6XKT - chains P and Q of the 6 polymer chains in the assembly; structure by electron microscopy, 3.75 A resolution.

# Chain P
Name: Cytochrome b
From: Rhodobacter capsulatus (strain ATCC BAA-309 / NBRC 16581 / SB1003)
Reference sequence: D5ANZ3 (CYB_RHOCB); residues 1-437 here = UniProt positions 1-437
Sequence (437 residues; each row starts with the number of its first residue):
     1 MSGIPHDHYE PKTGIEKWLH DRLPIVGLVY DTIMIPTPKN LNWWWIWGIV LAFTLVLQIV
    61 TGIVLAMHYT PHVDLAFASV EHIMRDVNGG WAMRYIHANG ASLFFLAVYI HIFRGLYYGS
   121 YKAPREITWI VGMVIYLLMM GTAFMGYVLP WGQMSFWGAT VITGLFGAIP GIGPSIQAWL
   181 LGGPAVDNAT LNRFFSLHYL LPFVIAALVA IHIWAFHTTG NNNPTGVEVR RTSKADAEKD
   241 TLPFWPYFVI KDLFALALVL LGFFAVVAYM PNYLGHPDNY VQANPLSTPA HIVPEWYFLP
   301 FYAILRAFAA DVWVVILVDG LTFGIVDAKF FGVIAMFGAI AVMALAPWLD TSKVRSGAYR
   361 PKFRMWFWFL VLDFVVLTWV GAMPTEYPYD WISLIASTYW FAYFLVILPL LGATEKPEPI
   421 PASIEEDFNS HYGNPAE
Disordered / not traced: 1, 233-236, 429-437
UniProt features mapped onto this chain:
  - binding site (heme b): His97, His111, His198, His212
  - mutagenesis: Phe144 (F144L/S: Loss of binding affinity for ubiquinone and ubiquinol)
Ion coordination: heme c Fe site 1: His97, His198; heme c Fe site 2: His111, His212
Small-molecule neighbours:
  - heme c (HEC), molecule 1: Trp45, Gly48, Ile49, Leu51, Ala52, Phe104, His111, Ile112, Arg114, Ser120, Arg125, Thr128, Trp129, Gly132, Met133, Ile135, Tyr136, Val209, His212, Phe216, Thr219, Gly220, Asn221, Asn222
  - heme c (HEC), molecule 2: Leu55, Gln58, Ile59, Gly62, Ile63, Leu65, Ala66, Tyr69, Arg94, His97, Ala98, Ala101, Phe104, Met139, Thr142, Ala143, Gly146, Tyr147, Leu149, Pro150, Phe195, His198, Tyr199, Pro202, Ile205, Asn279, Tyr297

# Chain Q
Name: Cytochrome c1
From: Rhodobacter capsulatus (strain ATCC BAA-309 / NBRC 16581 / SB1003)
Reference sequence: D5ANZ4 (CY1_RHOCB); residues -20 to 258 here correspond to UniProt positions 1-279 (UniProt number = residue number + 21)
Sequence (279 residues; row label = number of the first residue in the row; numbers below 1 keep their minus sign (Met-20 is residue -20)):
   -20 MKKLLISAVS ALVLGSGAAF ANSNVPDHAF SFEGIFGKYD QAQLRRGFQV YNEVCSACHG
    40 MKFVPIRTLA DDGGPQLDPT FVREYAAGLD TIIDKDSGEE RDRKETDMFP TRVGDGMGPD
   100 LSVMAKARAG FSGPAGSGMN QLFKGMGGPE YIYNYVIGFE ENPECAPEGI DGYYYNKTFQ
   160 IGGVPDTCKD AAGVKITHGS WARMPPPLVD DQVTYEDGTP ATVDQMAQDV SAFLMWAAEP
   220 KLVARKQMGL VAMVMLGLLS VMLYLTNKRL WAPYKGHKA
Disordered / not traced: -20 to 4, 108-125, 258
UniProt features mapped onto this chain:
  - binding site (heme c): Cys34, Cys37, His38, Met183
Glycans and other covalent adducts: heme c (HEC) linked to Cys34, Cys37
Ion coordination: heme c Fe: His38, Met183
Small-molecule neighbours: heme c (HEC): Val33, His38, Gly95, Met96, Gly97, Pro98, Leu100, Met103, Arg107, Tyr130, Ile131, Tyr134, Val135, Phe158, Ala181, Arg182, Met183, Pro184, Pro186, Leu187, Val209

# Chain P / chain Q interface
Residue-residue contacts - 43 pairs, chain P then chain Q:
  Phe77(P) - Phe42(Q)  hydrophobic
  Glu81(P) - Phe42(Q)
  Arg85(P) - Phe42(Q)  hydrogen bond (side chain-backbone)
  Arg85(P) - Val43(Q)
  Arg85(P) - Ser101(Q)
  Arg85(P) - Ala216(Q)  hydrogen bond (side chain-backbone)
  Arg85(P) - Ala217(Q)
  Arg85(P) - Lys220(Q)  hydrogen bond (backbone-side chain)
  Asp86(P) - Arg46(Q)  salt bridge
  Trp91(P) - Lys220(Q)
  Trp91(P) - Arg224(Q)
  Tyr95(P) - Lys105(Q)
  Tyr95(P) - Glu218(Q)  hydrogen bond
  Leu242(P) - Tyr253(Q)
  Pro246(P) - Leu249(Q)  hydrophobic
  Tyr247(P) - Trp250(Q)
  Phe248(P) - Trp250(Q)  hydrophobic
  Ile250(P) - Leu242(Q)
  Lys251(P) - Asn246(Q)
  Leu253(P) - Leu242(Q)
  Phe254(P) - Ser239(Q)
  Phe254(P) - Leu242(Q)
  Phe254(P) - Tyr243(Q)  hydrophobic
  Ala257(P) - Ser239(Q)
  Leu258(P) - Ser239(Q)
  Leu261(P) - Met232(Q)
  Leu261(P) - Leu235(Q)  hydrophobic
  Leu261(P) - Gly236(Q)
  Ala268(P) - Arg224(Q)
  Ala268(P) - Lys225(Q)
  Ala268(P) - Gly228(Q)
  Tyr269(P) - Lys225(Q)
  Tyr269(P) - Gly228(Q)
  Tyr269(P) - Leu229(Q)
  Tyr269(P) - Met232(Q)  hydrogen bond
  Pro277(P) - Lys105(Q)
  Pro277(P) - Ala106(Q)
  Tyr280(P) - Val102(Q)
  Tyr280(P) - Lys105(Q)
  Val281(P) - Ala106(Q)  hydrophobic
  Gln282(P) - Phe42(Q)
  Asp427(P) - Lys257(Q)
  Phe428(P) - Lys257(Q)
Other interface residues (no listed pair), chain P (35 interface residues in all): Lys39, Ala78, Met84, Val87, Leu260, Phe264, Ala265, Val267, Pro271, Asn272
Other interface residues (no listed pair), chain Q (33 interface residues in all): Ile14, Arg107, Ala223, Met227, Ala231, Leu238, Thr245

# Summary
The interface between chain P and chain Q involves 35 residues on one side and 33 on the other; the contacts
include 5 hydrogen bonds and 1 salt bridge. Among the polar pairs are Asp86(P)-Arg46(Q), Arg85(P)-Phe42(Q) and
Arg85(P)-Ala216(Q). Chain P binds heme c.
Chain P is Cytochrome b and chain Q is Cytochrome c1, both from Rhodobacter capsulatus (strain ATCC BAA-309 /
NBRC 16581 / SB1003); the structure, R. capsulatus cyt bc1 with both FeS proteins in c position (CIII2 c-c),
was determined by electron microscopy, deposited together with 6XI0, 6XKU, 6XKV, 6XKW, 6XKX and 6XKZ.
